PDB entry 8J5D | electron microscopy, 3.00 A resolution | chains B and D of the 4 polymer chains in the assembly

[Chain B]
Protein: Malate dehydrogenase, chloroplastic
Source organism: Arabidopsis thaliana
Notes: EC 1.1.1.37
UniProtKB: Q9SN86 (MDHP_ARATH); residue numbers follow UniProt; this construct covers 81-403
Sequence (323 residues; numbered 81 to 403; the number before each row is that of its first residue):
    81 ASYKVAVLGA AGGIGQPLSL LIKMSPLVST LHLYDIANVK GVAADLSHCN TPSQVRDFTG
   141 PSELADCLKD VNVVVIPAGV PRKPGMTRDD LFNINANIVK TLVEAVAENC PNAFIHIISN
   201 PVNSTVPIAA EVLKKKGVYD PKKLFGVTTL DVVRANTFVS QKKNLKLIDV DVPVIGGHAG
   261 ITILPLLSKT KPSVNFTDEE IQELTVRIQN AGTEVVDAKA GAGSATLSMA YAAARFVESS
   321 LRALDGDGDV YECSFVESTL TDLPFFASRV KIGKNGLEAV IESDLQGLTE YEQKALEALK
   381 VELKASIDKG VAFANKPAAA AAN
Not modelled in the structure: 397-403
What the authors report for this chain:
  - catalytic residues: D115, R162, R168, D231, R234, H258
  - mutagenesis - R162A, R234A: abolished catalytic activity

[Chain D]
Protein: Phosphoglucan phosphatase LSF1, chloroplastic
Source organism: Arabidopsis thaliana
Notes: EC 3.1.3.-
UniProtKB: F4J117 (LSF1_ARATH); residues 71-591 here = UniProt positions 71-591
Sequence (529 residues; each row starts with the number of its first residue):
    71 KMNLNEYMVT LEKPLGIRFA LSADGKIFVH AIKKGSNAEK ARIIMVGDTL KKASDSSGGT
   131 LVEIKDFGDT KKMLVEKTGS FSLVLERPFS PFPIQYLLHL SDLDLLYNRG RVSFVTWNKN
   191 LLSSNLRASS QGSGNSGYAA FSSKFFTPQG WKLLNRQSNS FQSGTKKNIL SPPISPLVSV
   251 FSEDVPGDGE WGYGNFPLEE YIKALDRSKG ELSYNHALGM RYSKITEQIY VGSCIQTEED
   311 VENLSEAGIT AILNFQGGTE AQNWGIDSQS INDACQKSEV LMINYPIKDA DSFDLRKKLP
   371 LCVGLLLRLL KKNHRVFVTC TTGFDRSSAC VIAYLHWMTD TSLHAAYSFV TGLHACKPDR
   431 PAIAWATWDL IAMVDDGKHD GTPTHSVTFV WNGHEGEEVL LVGDFTGNWK EPIKATHKGG
   491 PRFETEVRLT QGKYYYKYII NGDWRHSATS PTERDDRGNT NNIIVVGDVA NVRPTIQQPR
   551 KDANIIKVIE RVLTESERFR LAKAARCIAF SVCPIRLCPK SLEHHHHHH
Not modelled in the structure: 71, 226-243, 281-599
Differences from the reference sequence: expression tag (592-599)
What the authors report for this chain:
  - mutagenesis - W479A, W479R: abolished expression
  - mutagenesis - Y284A, N333A/W334A, K507A: unchanged catalytic activity

[Chain B / chain D interface]
Pairs across the interface - 49 pairs, chain B then chain D:
  M104(B) - V185(D)  hydrophobic
  M104(B) - Y208(D)
  M104(B) - A209(D)  hydrogen bond (backbone-backbone)
  S105(B) - Y208(D)
  S105(B) - A209(D)
  P106(B) - L196(D)  hydrophobic
  P106(B) - Y208(D)
  P106(B) - F215(D)  hydrophobic
  L107(B) - F215(D)  hydrophobic
  N130(B) - N205(D)  hydrogen bond (side chain-backbone)
  N130(B) - S206(D)
  T131(B) - G207(D)
  P132(B) - Y208(D)
  L247(B) - V182(D)
  I248(B) - Y177(D)
  I248(B) - N178(D)
  I248(B) - R179(D)
  I248(B) - G180(D)
  I248(B) - N225(D)
  D249(B) - R179(D)  salt bridge
  V250(B) - G180(D)  hydrogen bond (backbone-backbone)
  D251(B) - R179(D)
  K271(B) - L173(D)
  K271(B) - D174(D)  salt bridge
  K271(B) - R179(D)
  Y311(B) - R181(D)  hydrogen bond (side chain-backbone)
  Y311(B) - S183(D)  hydrogen bond (side chain-backbone)
  Y311(B) - F211(D)  hydrophobic
  A314(B) - F211(D)
  R315(B) - R181(D)
  R315(B) - F211(D)
  E318(B) - A209(D)
  E318(B) - A210(D)
  E318(B) - F211(D)  hydrogen bond (side chain-backbone)
  E318(B) - S212(D)  hydrogen bond (side chain-backbone)
  R322(B) - R181(D)
  R322(B) - S212(D)
  D325(B) - K141(D)  salt bridge
  D327(B) - K214(D)  salt bridge
  D327(B) - V250(D)
  G328(B) - D172(D)
  G328(B) - V250(D)  hydrogen bond (backbone-backbone)
  D329(B) - L176(D)
  D329(B) - V248(D)
  D329(B) - S249(D)
  D329(B) - V250(D)
  Y331(B) - D172(D)
  Y331(B) - L173(D)
  R349(B) - L173(D)
Other interface residues (no listed pair), chain B (26 interface residues in all): A81, K354
Other interface residues (no listed pair), chain D (31 interface residues in all): L224, F251, E253
The authors on this interface:
  - specific contacts: K271(B)-D174(D) (salt bridge), D325(B)-K214(D), D325(B)-K141(D) (salt bridge), D327(B)-K214(D) (salt bridge), D329(B)-R181(D)
  - hot spots on chain B (mutagenesis) - E318A/D329A, D325K, D327A: abolished binding to Phosphoglucan phosphatase LSF1, chloroplastic (chain D)
  - hot spots on chain B (mutagenesis) - D329A: unchanged binding to Phosphoglucan phosphatase LSF1, chloroplastic (chain D)
  - hot spots on chain D (mutagenesis) - K141A, R181A, K214A: decreased binding to Malate dehydrogenase, chloroplastic (chain B)

[Summary]
Chain B and chain D form an interface of 26 and 31 residues respectively; the contacts include 8 hydrogen
bonds and 4 salt bridges. Polar pairs include D249(B)-R179(D), K271(B)-D174(D) and D325(B)-K141(D). The paper
describes salt bridges between K271(B) and D174(D), D325(B) and K141(D) and D327(B) and K214(D); contacts
between D325(B) and K214(D) and D329(B) and R181(D). From the paper: catalytic residues D115(B), R162(B) and
R168(B) among others; E318A/D329A, D325K and D327A of chain B abolish binding to Phosphoglucan phosphatase
LSF1, chloroplastic (chain D); 14 substitutions were tested in all.
Here chain B is Malate dehydrogenase, chloroplastic and chain D is Phosphoglucan phosphatase LSF1,
chloroplastic, both from Arabidopsis thaliana. Entry 8J5D (Cryo-EM structure of starch degradation complex of
BAM1-LSF1-MDH) was determined by electron microscopy.
